PDB entry 8BAA | electron microscopy, 4.20 A resolution (low resolution: residue-level contacts below are approximate; hydrogen-bond / salt-bridge calls are withheld) | chains F and S of the 22 polymer chains in the assembly

# Chain F
Molecule: Chaperonin GroEL
From: Escherichia coli (strain K12)
Notes: EC 5.6.1.7
UniProtKB: P0A6F5 (CH60_ECOLI); residue numbers follow UniProt; this construct covers 2-548
Chain sequence (547 residues; numbered 2 to 548; the number before each row is that of its first residue):
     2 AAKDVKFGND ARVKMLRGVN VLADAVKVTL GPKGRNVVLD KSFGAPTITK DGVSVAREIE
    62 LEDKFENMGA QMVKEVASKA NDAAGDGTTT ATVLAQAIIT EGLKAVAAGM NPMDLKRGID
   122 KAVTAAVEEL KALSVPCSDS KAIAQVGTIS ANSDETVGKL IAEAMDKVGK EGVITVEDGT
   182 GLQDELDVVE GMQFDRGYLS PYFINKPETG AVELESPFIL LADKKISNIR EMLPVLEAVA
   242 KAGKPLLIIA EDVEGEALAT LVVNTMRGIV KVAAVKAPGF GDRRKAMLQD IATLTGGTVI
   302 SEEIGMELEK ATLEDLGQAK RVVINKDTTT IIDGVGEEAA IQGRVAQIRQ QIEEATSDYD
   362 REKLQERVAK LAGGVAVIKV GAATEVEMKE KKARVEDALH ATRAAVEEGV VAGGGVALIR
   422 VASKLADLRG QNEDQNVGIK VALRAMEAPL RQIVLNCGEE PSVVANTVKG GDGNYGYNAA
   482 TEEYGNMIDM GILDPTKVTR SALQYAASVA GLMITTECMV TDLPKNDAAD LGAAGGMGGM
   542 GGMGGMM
Disordered / not traced: 526-548
Bound ions: Mg2+: Asp87 (together with ADP)
Small-molecule neighbours:
  - ADP: Thr30, Leu31, Gly32, Pro33, Lys51, Asp87, Gly88, Thr89, Thr90, Thr91, Ile150, Gly414, Gly415, Ile454, Tyr478, Asn479, Ala480, Ala481, Ile493, Asp495
  - aluminium fluoride (AF3): Lys51, Asp52, Gly53, Gly86, Asp87, Gly88, Thr89, Thr90, Asp398

# Chain S
Molecule: Co-chaperonin GroES
From: Escherichia coli (strain K12)
UniProtKB: P0A6F9 (CH10_ECOLI); residue numbers follow UniProt; this construct covers 1-97
Chain sequence (97 residues; each row starts with the number of its first residue):
     1 MNIRPLHDRV IVKRKEVETK SAGGIVLTGS AAAKSTRGEV LAVGNGRILE NGEVKPLDVK
    61 VGDIVIFNDG YGVKSEKIDN EEVLIMSESD ILAIVEA
Swiss-Prot annotation at these positions:
  - modified residue: Lys34 (N6-succinyllysine)

# How chain F and chain S interact
Residue-residue contacts - 8 pairs, chain F then chain S:
  Leu237(F) - Val26(S)
  Ala241(F) - Ile25(S)
  Thr261(F) - Leu27(S)
  Thr261(F) - Thr28(S)
  Thr261(F) - Gly29(S)
  Val264(F) - Leu27(S)
  Asn265(F) - Leu27(S)
  Arg268(F) - Leu27(S)
Other interface residues (no listed pair), chain F (11 interface residues in all): Arg231, Leu234, Glu238, Glu257, Ile270
Other interface residues (no listed pair), chain S (8 interface residues in all): Ala22, Ser30, Ala31

# In short
11 residues of chain F and 8 residues of chain S are in contact. Bound to chain F: aluminium fluoride and ADP.
Here chain F is Chaperonin GroEL and chain S is Co-chaperonin GroES, both from Escherichia coli (strain K12).
Entry 8BAA (CryoEM structure of GroEL-GroES-ADP.AlF3-Rubisco, class II) was determined by electron microscopy.
